5S51 - chains A and F of the 6 polymer chains in the assembly; structure by X-ray diffraction, 2.40 A resolution.

== Chain A ==
Protein: Tubulin alpha-1B chain
From: Bos taurus
UniProtKB: P81947 (TBA1B_BOVIN); numbering as in UniProt (aligned over 1-451)
Amino-acid sequence (451 residues; row label = number of the first residue in the row):
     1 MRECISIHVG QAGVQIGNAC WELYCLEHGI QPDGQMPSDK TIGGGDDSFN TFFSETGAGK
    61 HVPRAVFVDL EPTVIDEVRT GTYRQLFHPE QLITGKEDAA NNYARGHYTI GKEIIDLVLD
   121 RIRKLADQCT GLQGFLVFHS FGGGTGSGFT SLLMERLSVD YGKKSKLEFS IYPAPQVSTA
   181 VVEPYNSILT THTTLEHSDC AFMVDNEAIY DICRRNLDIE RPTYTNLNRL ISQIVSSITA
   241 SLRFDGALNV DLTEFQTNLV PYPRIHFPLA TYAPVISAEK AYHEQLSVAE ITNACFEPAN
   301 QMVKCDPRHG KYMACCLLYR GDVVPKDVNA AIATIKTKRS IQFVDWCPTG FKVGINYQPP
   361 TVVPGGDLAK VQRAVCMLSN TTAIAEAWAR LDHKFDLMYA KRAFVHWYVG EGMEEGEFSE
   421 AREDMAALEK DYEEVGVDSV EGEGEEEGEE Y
Not modelled in the structure: 439-451
Ion coordination: Ca2+: Asp39, Thr41, Gly44, Glu55
Residues lining bound ligands:
  - GTP (guanosine-5'-triphosphate): Gly10, Gln11, Ala12, Gln15, Ile16, Asp69, Asp98, Ala99, Ala100, Asn101, Ser140, Gly142, Gly143, Gly144, Thr145, Gly146, Ile171, Pro173, Val177, Ser178, Thr179, Glu183, Asn206, Tyr224, Leu227, Asn228, Ile231
  - 1-(5-methyl-1,3,4-thiadiazol-2-yl)piperidine (RWS): Asn101, Thr179, Ala180, Val181

== Chain F ==
Protein: Tubulin-Tyrosine Ligase
From: Gallus gallus
UniProtKB: E1BQ43 (E1BQ43_CHICK); numbering as in UniProt (aligned over 1-378)
Amino-acid sequence (384 residues; numbered 1 to 384; the number before each row is that of its first residue):
     1 MYTFVVRDEN SSVYAEVSRL LLATGQWKRL RKDNPRFNLM LGERNRLPFG RLGHEPGLVQ
    61 LVNYYRGADK LCRKASLVKL IKTSPELSES CTWFPESYVI YPTNLKTPVA PAQNGIRHLI
   121 NNTRTDEREV FLAAYNRRRE GREGNVWIAK SSAGAKGEGI LISSEASELL DFIDEQGQVH
   181 VIQKYLEKPL LLEPGHRKFD IRSWVLVDHL YNIYLYREGV LRTSSEPYNS ANFQDKTCHL
   241 TNHCIQKEYS KNYGRYEEGN EMFFEEFNQY LMDALNTTLE NSILLQIKHI IRSCLMCIEP
   301 AISTKHLHYQ SFQLFGFDFM VDEELKVWLI EVNGAPACAQ KLYAELCQGI VDVAISSVFP
   361 LADTGQKTSQ PTSIFIKLHH HHHH
Not modelled in the structure: 106-124, 156-158, 363-370, 383-384
Construct notes: expression tag (379-384)
Ion coordination: Mg2+: Glu331 (together with AMP-PCP)
Residues lining bound ligands: AMP-PCP (ACP; phosphomethylphosphonic acid adenylate ester): Lys74, Ile148, Lys150, Ala155, Gln183, Lys184, Tyr185, Leu186, Lys198, Asp200, Arg202, Arg222, His239, Leu240, Thr241, Asn242, Asp318, Met320, Ile330, Glu331, Asn333

== Interface between chain A and chain F ==
Contacting residue pairs (23; chain A residue first):
  Pro175(A) - Pro56(F)  hydrophobic
  Gln176(A) - His54(F)
  Gln176(A) - Pro56(F)
  Glu207(A) - Gly53(F)
  Glu207(A) - His54(F)  salt bridge
  Glu297(A) - His306(F)
  Lys304(A) - His54(F)
  Lys304(A) - His308(F)
  Asp306(A) - Arg66(F)
  Asp306(A) - Leu307(F)
  Arg308(A) - Pro300(F)  hydrogen bond (side chain-backbone)
  Arg308(A) - Ala301(F)  hydrogen bond (side chain-backbone)
  Arg308(A) - Ile302(F)
  Arg308(A) - Ser303(F)  hydrogen bond (side chain-backbone)
  His309(A) - Arg66(F)  hydrogen bond (side chain-backbone)
  His309(A) - Gly67(F)
  His309(A) - Ala301(F)
  Ser340(A) - Ala301(F)
  Glu386(A) - Arg66(F)  salt bridge
  Arg390(A) - Gly50(F)
  Arg390(A) - His54(F)  hydrogen bond
  His393(A) - Arg51(F)  hydrogen bond
  Glu433(A) - Arg46(F)  salt bridge
Other interface residues (no listed pair), chain A (15 interface residues in all): Pro298, Cys305

== Overview ==
Chain A and chain F each contribute 15 residues to their interface; the contacts include 6 hydrogen bonds and
3 salt bridges. Polar contacts include Glu207(A)-His54(F), Glu386(A)-Arg66(F) and Glu433(A)-Arg46(F). Chain A
binds GTP and 1-(5-methyl-1,3,4-thiadiazol-2-yl)piperidine. Bound to chain F: AMP-PCP.
Here chain A is Tubulin alpha-1B chain (Bos taurus) and chain F is Tubulin-Tyrosine Ligase (Gallus gallus).
Entry 5S51 (Tubulin-Z1251207602-complex) was determined by X-ray diffraction together with 5S4L, 5S4M, 5S4N,
5S4O, 5S4P, 5S4Q and 52 further entries from the same study.
